5D2D - chains A and C of the 3 polymer chains in the assembly; structure by X-ray diffraction, 2.10 A resolution.

# Chain A
Protein: 14-3-3 protein zeta/delta
Organism: Homo sapiens
Reference sequence: P63104 (1433Z_HUMAN); residue numbers follow UniProt; this construct covers 1-230
Sequence (230 residues; row label = number of the first residue in the row):
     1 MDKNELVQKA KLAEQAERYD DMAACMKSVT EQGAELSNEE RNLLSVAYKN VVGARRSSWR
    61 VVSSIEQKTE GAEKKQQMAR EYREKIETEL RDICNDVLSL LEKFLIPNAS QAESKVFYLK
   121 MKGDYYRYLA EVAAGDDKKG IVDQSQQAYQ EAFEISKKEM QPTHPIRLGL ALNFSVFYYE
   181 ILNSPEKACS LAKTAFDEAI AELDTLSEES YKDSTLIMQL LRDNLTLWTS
Not modelled in the structure: 70

# Chain C
Protein: Cystic fibrosis transmembrane conductance regulator
Notes: EC 3.6.3.49
Reference sequence: P13569 (CFTR_HUMAN); residue numbers follow UniProt; this construct covers 747-774
Sequence (28 residues; numbered 747 to 774; the number before each row is that of its first residue):
   747 AILPRISVIS TGPTLQARRR QSVLNLMT
Not modelled in the structure: 747-750, 759-763
Modified positions: Ser-753 (phosphoserine; SEP); Ser-768 (phosphoserine; SEP)
Swiss-Prot annotation at these positions:
  - modified residue (Phosphoserine): Ser-753, Ser-768

# Interface between chain A and chain C
Contacting residue pairs (41; chain A residue first):
  Asn-38(A) / Met-773(C)
  Asn-38(A) / Thr-774(C)  hydrogen bond (side chain-backbone)
  Arg-41(A) / Met-773(C)
  Asn-42(A) / Leu-772(C)
  Asn-42(A) / Met-773(C)  hydrogen bond (side chain-backbone)
  Ser-45(A) / Leu-770(C)
  Val-46(A) / Leu-772(C)  hydrophobic
  Lys-49(A) / Leu-770(C)
  Arg-56(A) / Arg-765(C)
  Arg-56(A) / Arg-766(C)
  Arg-56(A) / Ser-768(C)
  Arg-60(A) / Arg-765(C)
  Glu-113(A) / Met-773(C)
  Phe-117(A) / Asn-771(C)
  Lys-120(A) / Val-769(C)  hydrogen bond (side chain-backbone)
  Lys-120(A) / Asn-771(C)
  Arg-127(A) / Ser-768(C)
  Tyr-128(A) / Ser-768(C)
  His-164(A) / Met-773(C)
  Pro-165(A) / Asn-771(C)  hydrogen bond (backbone-side chain)
  Ile-166(A) / Asn-771(C)
  Ile-166(A) / Met-773(C)  hydrophobic
  Gly-169(A) / Val-769(C)
  Gly-169(A) / Asn-771(C)
  Leu-172(A) / Gln-767(C)
  Leu-172(A) / Ser-768(C)
  Leu-172(A) / Val-769(C)  hydrophobic
  Asn-173(A) / Ser-768(C)
  Asn-173(A) / Val-769(C)  hydrogen bond (side chain-backbone)
  Val-176(A) / Arg-766(C)
  Val-176(A) / Gln-767(C)
  Glu-180(A) / Arg-766(C)  salt bridge
  Ile-217(A) / Asn-771(C)
  Leu-220(A) / Gln-767(C)
  Leu-220(A) / Val-769(C)  hydrophobic
  Asp-223(A) / Arg-764(C)  hydrogen bond (backbone-side chain)
  Asn-224(A) / Arg-766(C)
  Asn-224(A) / Gln-767(C)  hydrogen bond (side chain-backbone)
  Thr-226(A) / Arg-764(C)
  Leu-227(A) / Arg-764(C)
  Leu-227(A) / Arg-766(C)
Other interface residues (no listed pair), chain A (29 interface residues in all): Glu-131, Trp-228

# In short
29 residues of chain A and 11 residues of chain C are in contact; the contacts include 7 hydrogen bonds and 1
salt bridge. Polar pairs include Glu-180(A)/Arg-766(C), Asn-38(A)/Thr-774(C) and Asn-42(A)/Met-773(C).
Here chain A is 14-3-3 protein zeta/delta (Homo sapiens) and chain C is Cystic fibrosis transmembrane
conductance regulator. Entry 5D2D (Crystal structure of human 14-3-3 zeta in complex with CFTR R-domain
peptide pS753-pS768) was determined by X-ray diffraction, deposited together with 5D3E and 5D3F.
